Entry 1TKW (solution NMR); this record covers chains A and B.

Chain A:
Molecule: Plastocyanin A
Source organism: Populus nigra
Reference sequence: P00299 (PLAS1_POPNI); residues 1-99 here correspond to UniProt positions 70-168 (UniProt number = residue number + 69)
Chain sequence (99 residues; numbered 1 to 99; the number before each row is that of its first residue):
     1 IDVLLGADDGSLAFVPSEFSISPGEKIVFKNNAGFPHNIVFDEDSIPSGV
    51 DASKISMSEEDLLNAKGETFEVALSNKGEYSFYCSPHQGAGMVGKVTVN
Bound ions: Cu ion: His37, Cys84, His87
Small-molecule neighbours: heme c (HEC): Ser85, Pro86, Gln88, Gly89, Ala90
Swiss-Prot annotation at these positions:
  - binding site (Cu cation): His37, Cys84, His87, Met92
From the paper describing this entry:
  - Cu ion coordination: His87

Chain B:
Molecule: Cytochrome f
Source organism: Brassica rapa subsp. rapa
Reference sequence: P36438 (CYF_BRARA); residues 1-252 here correspond to UniProt positions 36-287 (UniProt number = residue number + 35)
Chain sequence (252 residues; each row starts with the number of its first residue):
     1 YPIFAQQNYENPREATGRIVCANCHLASKPVDIEVPQAVLPDTVFEAVVK
    51 IPYDMQLKQVLANGKKGALNVGAVLILPEGFELAPPDRISPEMKEKIGNL
   101 SFQNYRPNKKNILVIGPVPGQKYSEITFPILAPDPATNKDVHFLKYPIYV
   151 GGNRGRGQIYPDGSKSNNTVYNATAGGIISKILRKEKGGYEITIVDASNE
   201 RQVIDIIPRGLELLVSEGESIKLDQPLTSNPNVGGFGQGDAEIVLQDPLR
   251 VQ
Disordered / not traced: 251-252
Covalently attached groups: heme c (HEC) linked to Cys21, Cys24
Bound ions: heme c Fe: Tyr1, His25
Small-molecule neighbours: heme c (HEC): Tyr1, Pro2, Phe4, Ala5, Tyr9, Val20, His25, Gln59, Ala62, Ala68, Leu69, Asn70, Val71, Gly72, Ala73, Val74, Pro117, Gly151, Asn153, Gly155, Arg156, Gly157, Ile159, Tyr160, Pro161
Swiss-Prot annotation at these positions:
  - binding site (heme): Tyr1, Cys21, Cys24, His25
From the paper describing this entry:
  - heme c coordination: Tyr1

Chain A / chain B interface:
Pairs across the interface - 21 pairs, chain A then chain B:
  Leu12(A) - Ile3(B)
  Leu12(A) - Gln7(B)
  Glu43(A) - Lys187(B)
  Glu43(A) - Arg209(B)
  Asp44(A) - Lys187(B)
  Asp44(A) - Gly188(B)
  Asp44(A) - Arg209(B)
  Glu59(A) - Leu61(B)
  Glu59(A) - Asn63(B)
  Glu59(A) - Lys65(B)
  Tyr83(A) - Asn63(B)
  Ser85(A) - Ala62(B)
  Pro86(A) - Tyr1(B)
  His87(A) - Tyr1(B)
  Gln88(A) - Ala62(B)
  Gln88(A) - Tyr160(B)
  Gly89(A) - Phe4(B)
  Gly89(A) - Tyr160(B)
  Gly89(A) - Pro161(B)
  Ala90(A) - Phe4(B)
  Ala90(A) - Pro161(B)
Other interface residues (no listed pair), chain A (13 interface residues in all): Ser11, Gly91
Other interface residues (no listed pair), chain B (14 interface residues in all): Lys185
Interface features reported in the paper:
  - specific contacts: Pro86(A)-Tyr1(B) (backbone contact), His87(A)-Tyr1(B)
  - interface residues, chain A: Ser11(A), Leu12(A), Asp44(A), His87(A), Ala90(A), Gly91(A)

In short:
13 residues of chain A and 14 residues of chain B are in contact. The authors report a backbone contact
between Pro86(A) and Tyr1(B); a contact between His87(A) and Tyr1(B). Chain A binds heme c. From the paper:
interface residues Ser11(A), Leu12(A) and Asp44(A) among others; Cu ion coordination by His87(A).
Chain A is Plastocyanin A (Populus nigra) and chain B is Cytochrome f (Brassica rapa subsp. rapa); the
structure, The transient complex of poplar plastocyanin with turnip cytochrome f, was determined by solution
NMR.
